Entry 8PKJ (electron microscopy, 2.50 A resolution); this record covers chains E and J of the 10 polymer chains in the assembly.

== Chain E ==
Name: Histone H3 (Fragment)
Organism: Mus musculus
UniProtKB: A0A7L1D652 (A0A7L1D652_9PASS); residues 0-135 here correspond to UniProt positions 1-136 (UniProt number = residue number + 1)
Chain sequence (136 residues; each row starts with the number of its first residue; numbering starts at 0):
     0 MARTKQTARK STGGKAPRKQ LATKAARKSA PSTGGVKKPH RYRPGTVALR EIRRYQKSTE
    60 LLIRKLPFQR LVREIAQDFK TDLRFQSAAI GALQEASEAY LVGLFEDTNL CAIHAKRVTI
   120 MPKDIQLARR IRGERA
Unresolved in the structure: 0-42, 134-135

== Chain J ==
Molecule: 153-nt DNA strand
Organism: synthetic construct
Sequence (153 nucleotides; each row starts with the number of its first residue; numbers below 1 keep their minus sign (DA-76 is residue -76)):
   -76 ATCACAGGAT GTATTGGCCT TGAACGTGCC TGGAGACTAG GGAGTAATCC CCTTGGCGGT
   -16 TAAAACGCGG GGGACAGCGC GTACGTGCGT TTAAGCGGTG CTAGAGCTGT CTACGACCAA
    44 TTGAGCGGCC TCGGCACCGG GATTCTCCAG GAT
Unresolved in the structure: -76 to -74, 73-76

== Interface between chain E and chain J ==
Pairs across the interface (12):
  Arg63(E) with DA-13(J), salt bridge to the phosphate
  Arg72(E) with DT-23(J), salt bridge to the phosphate
  Arg83(E) with DT-23(J), phosphate contact
  Phe84(E) with DT-24(J), phosphate contact; DT-23(J), hydrogen bond to the phosphate
  Gln85(E) with DT-24(J), phosphate contact
  Ser86(E) with DT-24(J), phosphate contact
  Arg116(E) with DA-3(J), phosphate contact; DC-2(J), phosphate contact
  Val117(E) with DA-3(J), hydrogen bond to the phosphate
  Thr118(E) with DA-3(J), hydrogen bond to the phosphate
  Met120(E) with DC-2(J), phosphate contact
Interface residues without a listed pair, chain E (13 interface residues in all): Pro43, Leu82, Lys115
Interface residues without a listed pair, chain J (8 interface residues in all): DA-14, DG-5, DG-4

== In short ==
Chain E and chain J form an interface of 13 and 8 residues respectively, with 3 hydrogen bonds and 2 salt
bridges. Among the polar pairs are Phe84(E)-DT-23(J), Val117(E)-DA-3(J) and Thr118(E)-DA-3(J).
Here chain E is Histone H3 (Fragment) (Mus musculus) and chain J is a 153-nt DNA strand (synthetic construct).
Entry 8PKJ (Cryo-EM structure of the nucleosome containing Nr5a2 motif at SHL+5.5) was determined by electron
microscopy together with 8PKI from the same study.
